PDB entry 7OHC | electron microscopy, 2.50 A resolution | chains D and J of the 10 polymer chains in the assembly

Chain D:
Molecule: Histone H2B 1.1
Organism: Xenopus laevis
UniProtKB: P02281 (H2B11_XENLA); residues 1-122 here correspond to UniProt positions 5-126 (UniProt number = residue number + 4)
Chain sequence (122 residues; each row starts with the number of its first residue):
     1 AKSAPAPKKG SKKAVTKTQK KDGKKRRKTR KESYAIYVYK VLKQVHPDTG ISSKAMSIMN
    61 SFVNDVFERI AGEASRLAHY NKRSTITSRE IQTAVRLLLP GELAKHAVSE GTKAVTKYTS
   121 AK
Unresolved in the structure: 1-25
Construct notes: conflict Thr29 (Ser33 in P02281)
Curated features (UniProtKB/Swiss-Prot):
  - modified residue: Lys2 (N6-acetyllysine), Lys9 (N6-acetyllysine), Ser11 (Phosphoserine), Lys12 (N6-acetyllysine), Lys17 (N6-acetyllysine)
  - glycosylation: Ser109 (O-linked (GlcNAc) serine)
  - cross-link: Lys117 (Glycyl lysine isopeptide (Lys-Gly) (interchain with G-Cter in ubiquitin))

Chain J:
Molecule: 145-nt DNA strand
Organism: synthetic construct
Sequence (145 nucleotides; row label = number of the first residue in the row; numbers below 1 keep their minus sign (DA-72 is residue -72)):
   -72 ATCGATGTAT ATATCTGACA CGTGCCTGGA GACTAGGGAG TAATCCCCTT GGCGGTTAAA
   -12 ACGCGGGGGA CAGCGCGTAC GTGCGTTTAA GCGGTGCTAG AGCTGTCTAC GACCAATTGA
    48 GCGGCCTCGG CACCGGGATT CTGAT

Chain D / chain J interface:
Residue-residue contacts - 17 pairs, chain D then chain J:
  Arg26(D) with DT-29(J), base contact; DC-28(J), sugar contact
  Arg27(D) with DG50(J), hydrogen bond to the sugar; DG51(J), sugar contact
  Lys28(D) with DG50(J), sugar contact; DG51(J), salt bridge to the phosphate
  Thr29(D) with DG50(J), phosphate contact
  Arg30(D) with DG48(J), base contact; DC49(J), sugar contact; DG50(J), phosphate contact
  Lys31(D) with DG50(J), hydrogen bond to the phosphate
  Glu32(D) with DC49(J), phosphate contact
  Ser33(D) with DC49(J), hydrogen bond to the phosphate
  Ile36(D) with DG48(J), sugar contact; DC49(J), phosphate contact
  Tyr37(D) with DG48(J), hydrogen bond to the phosphate
  Lys40(D) with DG48(J), salt bridge to the phosphate
Also at the interface, not in a pair above, chain D (12 interface residues in all): Thr85
Also at the interface, not in a pair above, chain J (8 interface residues in all): DC-27, DG38

In short:
The interface between chain D and chain J involves 12 residues on one side and 8 on the other, with 4 hydrogen
bonds and 2 salt bridges. Polar contacts include Arg27(D)-DG50(J), Lys31(D)-DG50(J) and Ser33(D)-DC49(J).
Chain D is Histone H2B 1.1 (Xenopus laevis) and chain J is a 145-nt DNA strand (synthetic construct); the
structure, Cryo-EM structure of nucleosome core particle composed of the Widom 601 DNA sequence, was
determined by electron microscopy together with 7OH9, 7OHA and 7OHB from the same study.
